6HBY - chains A and C of the 3 polymer chains in the assembly; structure by X-ray diffraction, 1.95 A resolution.

# Chain A
Molecule: HLA class II histocompatibility antigen, DR alpha chain
Organism: Homo sapiens
Reference sequence: P01903 (DRA_HUMAN); residues 3-180 here correspond to UniProt positions 28-205 (UniProt number = residue number + 25)
Sequence (178 residues; numbered 3 to 180; the number before each row is that of its first residue):
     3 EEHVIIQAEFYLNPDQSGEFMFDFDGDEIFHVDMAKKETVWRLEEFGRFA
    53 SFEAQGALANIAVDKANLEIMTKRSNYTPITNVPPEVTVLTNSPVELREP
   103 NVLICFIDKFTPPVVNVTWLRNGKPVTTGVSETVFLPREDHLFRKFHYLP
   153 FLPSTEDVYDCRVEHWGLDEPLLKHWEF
Swiss-Prot annotation at these positions:
  - region: E179, F180 (Connecting peptide)
  - site: Q9 (Self- and pathogen-derived peptide antigen), G49 (Self-peptide antigen), F51 (Self- and pathogen-derived peptide antigen), A52 (Self-peptide antigen), S53 (Self- and pathogen-derived peptide antigen), E55 (Pathogen-derived peptide antigen), N62 (Self- and pathogen-derived peptide antigen), N69 (Pathogen-derived peptide antigen), R76 (Self- and pathogen-derived peptide antigen)
  - glycosylation (N-linked (GlcNAc...) asparagine): N78, N118
Cystine bridges: C107-C163

# Chain C
Molecule: ARRPPLAELAALNLSGSRL 5T4 tumour epitope
Sequence (19 residues; each row starts with the number of its first residue):
     2 ARRPPLAELAALNLSGSRL
From the paper describing this entry:
  - mutagenesis - L7A: abolished signaling in response to clone GD.D104

# Chain A / chain C interface
Contacting residue pairs - 34 pairs, chain A then chain C:
  Q9(A) - E9(C)
  Q9(A) - L10(C)  hydrogen bond (side chain-backbone)
  F22(A) - E9(C)
  F24(A) - A8(C)
  F32(A) - L7(C)  hydrophobic
  G49(A) - R4(C)  hydrogen bond (backbone-side chain)
  R50(A) - R4(C)
  F51(A) - R4(C)
  F51(A) - P5(C)
  A52(A) - R4(C)  hydrogen bond (backbone-side chain)
  A52(A) - P5(C)
  S53(A) - R4(C)  hydrogen bond (side chain-backbone)
  S53(A) - P5(C)  hydrogen bond (backbone-backbone)
  S53(A) - P6(C)
  S53(A) - L7(C)  hydrogen bond (backbone-backbone)
  F54(A) - L7(C)
  F54(A) - E9(C)
  G58(A) - E9(C)
  N62(A) - L10(C)  hydrogen bond (side chain-backbone)
  N62(A) - A11(C)
  N62(A) - A12(C)  hydrogen bond (side chain-backbone)
  V65(A) - A12(C)  hydrophobic
  V65(A) - L13(C)
  V65(A) - N14(C)
  D66(A) - A12(C)
  A68(A) - L20(C)
  N69(A) - L13(C)  hydrogen bond (side chain-backbone)
  N69(A) - N14(C)
  N69(A) - L15(C)  hydrogen bond (side chain-backbone)
  I72(A) - S16(C)
  I72(A) - S18(C)
  M73(A) - L15(C)  hydrophobic
  R76(A) - L15(C)
  R76(A) - S16(C)  hydrogen bond (side chain-backbone)
Interface residues without a listed pair, chain A (20 interface residues in all): W43
Interface residues without a listed pair, chain C (17 interface residues in all): A2, G17
The authors on this interface:
  - interface residues, chain A: G49(A)

# In short
20 residues of chain A and 17 residues of chain C are in contact, with 11 hydrogen bonds. Polar contacts
include Q9(A)-L10(C), G49(A)-R4(C) and A52(A)-R4(C). From the paper: L7A of chain C abolishes signaling in
response to clone GD.D104; the interface residue G49(A).
Chain A is HLA class II histocompatibility antigen, DR alpha chain (Homo sapiens) and chain C is
ARRPPLAELAALNLSGSRL 5T4 tumour epitope; the structure, HLA class II peptide flanking residues tune the
immunogenicity of a human tumor-derived epitope, was determined by X-ray diffraction.
